Entry 9BUC (electron microscopy, 3.40 A resolution); this record covers chains P and R of the 6 polymer chains in the assembly.

# Chain P
Name: Cagrilintide
Sequence (38 residues; each row starts with the number of its first residue; numbering starts at 0):
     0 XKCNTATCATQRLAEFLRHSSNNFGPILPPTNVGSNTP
Disulfide bonds: Cys-2/Cys-7
Covalently attached groups: icosanedioic acid (A1B90) linked to GGL_0
Modified residues: GGL (gamma-L-glutamic acid) at position 0

# Chain R
Name: Calcitonin receptor
Organism: Homo sapiens
UniProt: P30988 (CALCR_HUMAN); residue numbers follow UniProt; this construct covers 25-474
Sequence (462 residues; row label = number of the first residue in the row):
    22 GPAAFSNQTYPTIEPKPFLYVVGRKKMMDAQYKCYDRMQQLPAYQGEGPY
    72 CNRTWDGWLCWDDTPAGVLSYQFCPDYFPDFDPSEKVTKYCDEKGVWFKH
   122 PENNRTWSNYTMCNAFTPEKLKNAYVLYYLAIVGHSLSIFTLVISLGIFV
   172 FFRSLGCQRVTLHKNMFLTYILNSMIIIIHLVEVVPNGELVRRDPVSCKI
   222 LHFFHQYMMACNYFWMLCEGIYLHTLIVVAVFTEKQRLRWYYLLGWGFPL
   272 VPTTIHAITRAVYFNDNCWLSVETHLLYIIHGPVMAALVVNFFFLLNIVR
   322 VLVTKMRETHEAESHMYLKAVKATMILVPLLGIQFVVFPWRPSNKMLGKI
   372 YDYVMHSLIHFQGFFVATIYCFCNNEVQTTVKRQWAQFKIQWNQRWGRRP
   422 SNRSARAAAAAAEAGDIPIYICHQELRNEPANNQGEESAEIIPLNIIEQE
   472 SSAPAGLEVLFQ
Not modelled in the structure: 22-40, 59-70, 414-483
Disulfide bonds: Cys-55/Cys-81, Cys-72/Cys-112, Cys-95/Cys-134, Cys-219/Cys-289
Sequence notes: expression tag (22-24, 475-483)
UniProt features mapped onto this chain:
  - glycosylation (N-linked (GlcNAc...) asparagine): Asn-28, Asn-73, Asn-125, Asn-130
  - natural variant: Leu-447 (L447P: Probable protective factor against osteoporosis)
What the authors report for this chain:
  - conformationally variable residues (side-chain flip): His-296

# Chain P / chain R interface
Residue-residue contacts - 63 pairs, chain P then chain R:
  GGL_0(P) / Glu-294(R)
  GGL_0(P) / His-296(R)
  Lys-1(P) / Glu-294(R)  salt bridge
  Lys-1(P) / Tyr-299(R)  hydrogen bond (backbone-side chain)
  Cys-2(P) / Val-293(R)  hydrophobic
  Cys-2(P) / Leu-298(R)  hydrophobic
  Cys-2(P) / Tyr-299(R)  hydrogen bond (backbone-side chain)
  Cys-2(P) / His-302(R)
  Asn-3(P) / Pro-360(R)
  Asn-3(P) / Trp-361(R)
  Thr-4(P) / His-302(R)
  Ala-5(P) / Phe-356(R)  hydrophobic
  Ala-5(P) / Phe-359(R)
  Ala-5(P) / Pro-360(R)
  Ala-5(P) / Met-376(R)  hydrophobic
  Ala-5(P) / Ile-380(R)
  Thr-6(P) / Tyr-234(R)
  Thr-6(P) / His-302(R)  hydrogen bond
  Thr-6(P) / Val-305(R)
  Thr-6(P) / Met-306(R)
  Thr-6(P) / Leu-309(R)
  Cys-7(P) / Val-293(R)  hydrophobic
  Cys-7(P) / His-302(R)  hydrogen bond
  Ala-8(P) / His-377(R)
  Thr-9(P) / His-381(R)  hydrogen bond
  Gln-10(P) / His-226(R)
  Gln-10(P) / Gln-227(R)
  Gln-10(P) / Met-230(R)
  Gln-10(P) / Val-293(R)
  Gln-10(P) / His-302(R)
  Arg-11(P) / Val-293(R)
  Leu-12(P) / Ala-145(R)  hydrophobic
  Leu-12(P) / His-377(R)
  Ala-13(P) / Leu-202(R)  hydrophobic
  Ala-13(P) / Val-206(R)  hydrophobic
  Glu-14(P) / Val-293(R)
  Glu-14(P) / Glu-294(R)
  Phe-15(P) / Lys-141(R)
  Phe-15(P) / Leu-142(R)  hydrophobic
  Phe-15(P) / Ala-145(R)  hydrophobic
  Leu-16(P) / Ala-145(R)  hydrophobic
  Leu-16(P) / Tyr-149(R)  hydrophobic
  Arg-17(P) / Val-206(R)
  Arg-17(P) / Val-212(R)
  Arg-17(P) / Leu-291(R)
  His-18(P) / Pro-100(R)
  Ser-19(P) / Pro-100(R)
  Ser-19(P) / Leu-142(R)
  Asn-22(P) / Pro-207(R)  hydrogen bond (side chain-backbone)
  Asn-22(P) / Gly-209(R)
  Pro-29(P) / Asp-101(R)
  Thr-30(P) / Phe-99(R)
  Thr-30(P) / Asp-101(R)
  Thr-30(P) / Phe-102(R)
  Thr-30(P) / Asn-135(R)  hydrogen bond (backbone-side chain)
  Val-32(P) / Tyr-131(R)
  Val-32(P) / Thr-132(R)
  Val-32(P) / Asn-135(R)
  Ser-34(P) / Trp-128(R)
  Thr-36(P) / Trp-79(R)
  Pro-37(P) / Asp-77(R)
  Pro-37(P) / Trp-128(R)
  Pro-37(P) / Ser-129(R)  hydrogen bond (backbone-backbone)
Interface residues without a listed pair, chain P (30 interface residues in all): Ser-20, Phe-23, Asn-31
Interface residues without a listed pair, chain R (50 interface residues in all): Asp-103, His-121, Tyr-146, Leu-148, His-201, Asn-208, His-223, Thr-295

# Summary
30 residues of chain P face 50 of chain R across their interface, with 8 hydrogen bonds and 1 salt bridge.
Polar contacts include Lys-1(P)/Glu-294(R), Lys-1(P)/Tyr-299(R) and Cys-2(P)/Tyr-299(R). Icosanedioic acid is
covalently linked to GGL_0(P). The paper reports conformational variability at His-296(R).
Chain P is Cagrilintide and chain R is Calcitonin receptor (Homo sapiens); the structure, Human calcitonin
Receptor in complex with Gs and cagrilintide in the bypass conformation (repeat), was determined by electron
microscopy together with 9BLB, 9BLC, 9BLW, 9BP3, 9BQ3, 9BTW and 3 further entries from the same study.
